6XMO - chains A and B; structure by X-ray diffraction, 2.60 A resolution.

== Chain A (and B) ==
Molecule: Fructose-bisphosphate aldolase A
From: Homo sapiens
Notes: EC 4.1.2.13; chain B of this document is another copy of the same molecule, construct and numbering; everything in this record applies to it too
Reference sequence: P04075 (ALDOA_HUMAN); numbering as in UniProt (aligned over 1-364)
Chain sequence (364 residues; row label = number of the first residue in the row):
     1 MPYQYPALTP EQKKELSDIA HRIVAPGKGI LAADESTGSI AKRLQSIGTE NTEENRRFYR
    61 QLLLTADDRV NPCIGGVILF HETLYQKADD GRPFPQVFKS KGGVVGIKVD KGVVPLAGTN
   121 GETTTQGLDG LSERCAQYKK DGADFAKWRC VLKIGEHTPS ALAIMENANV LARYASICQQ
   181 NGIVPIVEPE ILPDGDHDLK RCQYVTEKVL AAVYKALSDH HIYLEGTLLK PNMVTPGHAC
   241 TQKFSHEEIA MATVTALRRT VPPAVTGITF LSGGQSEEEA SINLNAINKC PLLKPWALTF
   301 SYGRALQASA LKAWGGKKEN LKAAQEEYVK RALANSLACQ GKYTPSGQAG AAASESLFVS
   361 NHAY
Unresolved in the structure: 1-6, 346-350
Differences from the reference sequence: engineered mutation Phe98 (Ile in P04075)
Curated features (UniProtKB/Swiss-Prot):
  - active site: Glu188 (Proton acceptor), Lys230 (Schiff-base intermediate with dihydroxyacetone-P)
  - binding site (beta-D-fructose 1,6-bisphosphate): Arg43, Ser272 to Gly274, Ser301, Arg304
  - site: Tyr364 (Necessary for preference for fructose 1,6-bisphosphate over fructose 1-phosphate)
  - modified residue: Tyr5 (Phosphotyrosine), Thr9 (Phosphothreonine), Ser36 (Phosphoserine), Ser39 (Phosphoserine), Lys42 (N6-acetyllysine), Ser46 (Phosphoserine), Lys99 (N6-(2-hydroxyisobutyryl)lysine), Lys108 (N6-acetyllysine), Lys111 (N6-acetyllysine), Ser132 (Phosphoserine), Lys147 (N6-(2-hydroxyisobutyryl)lysine), Ser272 (Phosphoserine), Lys312 (N6-malonyllysine), Lys330 (N6-acetyllysine)
  - cross-link: Lys42 (Glycyl lysine isopeptide (Lys-Gly) (interchain with G-Cter in SUMO1))
  - natural variant: Asp129 (D129G: In GSD12), Glu207 (E207K: In GSD12), Gly303 to Tyr364 (deletion: In GSD12), Cys339 (C339Y: In GSD12), Gly347 (G347S: In GSD12)
From the paper describing this entry:
  - conformationally variable residues (helix shift): Asp68, Asn71, Lys101

== How chain A and chain B interact ==
Residue-residue contacts (40):
  Tyr204(A) - His221(B)  hydrogen bond
  Lys208(A) - Ser218(B)
  Lys208(A) - His221(B)
  Ala211(A) - Lys215(B)
  Ala211(A) - Ser218(B)
  Ala212(A) - Lys215(B)
  Lys215(A) - Ala211(B)
  Lys215(A) - Ala212(B)
  Lys215(A) - Lys215(B)
  Ser218(A) - Lys208(B)
  Ser218(A) - Ala211(B)
  His221(A) - Tyr204(B)
  His221(A) - Lys208(B)
  Tyr223(A) - Arg259(B)
  Leu224(A) - Arg259(B)
  Glu225(A) - Arg259(B)  salt bridge
  Arg258(A) - Pro262(B)
  Arg258(A) - Pro263(B)  hydrogen bond (side chain-backbone)
  Arg258(A) - Ala264(B)  hydrogen bond (backbone-backbone)
  Arg259(A) - Tyr223(B)
  Arg259(A) - Leu224(B)
  Arg259(A) - Glu225(B)  salt bridge
  Arg259(A) - Pro262(B)
  Arg259(A) - Ala264(B)
  Thr260(A) - Pro262(B)
  Val261(A) - Pro263(B)
  Pro262(A) - Arg258(B)
  Pro262(A) - Arg259(B)
  Pro262(A) - Thr260(B)
  Pro263(A) - Arg258(B)  hydrogen bond (backbone-side chain)
  Pro263(A) - Val261(B)
  Pro263(A) - Pro263(B)
  Pro263(A) - Pro295(B)  hydrophobic
  Pro263(A) - Trp296(B)  hydrophobic
  Ala264(A) - Arg258(B)  hydrogen bond (backbone-backbone)
  Ala264(A) - Arg259(B)
  Pro295(A) - Pro263(B)  hydrophobic
  Pro295(A) - Leu293(B)  hydrophobic
  Pro295(A) - Pro295(B)  hydrophobic
  Trp296(A) - Pro263(B)  hydrophobic
Interface residues without a listed pair, chain A (22 interface residues in all): Lys13, Thr255, Leu293
Interface residues without a listed pair, chain B (21 interface residues in all): Leu257

== In short ==
22 residues of chain A face 21 of chain B across their interface, with 5 hydrogen bonds and 2 salt bridges.
Among the polar pairs are Glu225(A)-Arg259(B), Tyr204(A)-His221(B) and Arg258(A)-Pro263(B). Curated annotation
(UniProt) lists active-site residues Glu188(A) and Lys230(A) and 6 beta-D-fructose 1,6-bisphosphate-binding
residues on chain A. From the paper: conformational variability at Asp68(A), Asn71(A) and Lys101(A).
Chain A and chain B are both Fructose-bisphosphate aldolase A (Homo sapiens); the structure, Human aldolase A
I98F, was determined by X-ray diffraction (same publication as 6XMH, 6XML and 6XMM).
